8UA8 - chains D and L of the 17 polymer chains in the assembly; structure by electron microscopy, 3.70 A resolution.

== Chain D (and L) ==
Name: Capsid protein
From: Semliki Forest virus
Notes: EC 3.4.21.90; chain L of this document is another copy of the same molecule, construct and numbering; everything in this record applies to it too
UniProtKB: P03315 (POLS_SFV); residues 115-267 here = UniProt positions 115-267
Sequence (153 residues; each row starts with the number of its first residue):
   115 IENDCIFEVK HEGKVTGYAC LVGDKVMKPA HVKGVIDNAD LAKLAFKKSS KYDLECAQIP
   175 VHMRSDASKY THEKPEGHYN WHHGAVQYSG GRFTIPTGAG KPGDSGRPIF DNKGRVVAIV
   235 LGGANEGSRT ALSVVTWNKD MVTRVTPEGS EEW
Unresolved in the structure: 115 (chain L: fully traced)

== Chain D / chain L interface ==
Residue-residue contacts - 13 pairs, chain D then chain L:
  Ser203(D) with Lys183(L)
  Gly204(D) with Tyr184(L)
  Arg206(D) with Asp138(L), salt bridge
  Glu240(D) with Val175(L); His176(L); Met177(L), hydrogen bond (side chain-backbone); Arg178(L), hydrogen bond (side chain-backbone); Ser179(L), hydrogen bond (side chain-backbone)
  Gly241(D) with Ser179(L)
  Ser242(D) with Ser179(L)
  Arg243(D) with Ser179(L)
  Glu262(D) with Gln172(L); Val175(L)
Other interface residues (no listed pair), chain D (9 interface residues in all): Gln201

== Overview ==
The chain D/chain L interface involves 9 residues from each chain, with 3 hydrogen bonds and 1 salt bridge.
Polar pairs include Arg206(D)-Asp138(L), Glu240(D)-Met177(L) and Glu240(D)-Arg178(L).
Chain D and chain L are both Capsid protein (Semliki Forest virus); the structure, Structure of Semliki Forest
virus VLP in complex with VLDLR LA2, was determined by electron microscopy, deposited together with 8UA9.
